3ZNJ - chains 1 and Z of the 10 polymer chains in the assembly; structure by X-ray diffraction, 2.10 A resolution.

== Chain 1 (and Z) ==
Protein: 5-chloromuconolactone dehalogenase
From: Rhodococcus opacus
Notes: chain Z of this document is another copy of the same molecule, construct and numbering; everything in this record applies to it too
UniProt: Q8G9L0 (Q8G9L0_RHOOP); residue numbers follow UniProt; this construct covers 1-94
Sequence (94 residues; numbered 1 to 94; the number before each row is that of its first residue):
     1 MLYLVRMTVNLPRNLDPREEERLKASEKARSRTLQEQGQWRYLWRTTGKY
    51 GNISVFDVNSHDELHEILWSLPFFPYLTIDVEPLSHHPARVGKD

== Interface between chain 1 and chain Z ==
Pairs across the interface (60; chain 1 residue first):
  L2(1) - W44(Z)
  L4(1) - I53(Z)  hydrophobic
  R6(1) - E82(Z)  salt bridge
  S31(1) - A89(Z)
  R32(1) - V91(Z)
  Q35(1) - A89(Z)  hydrogen bond (side chain-backbone)
  Q35(1) - R90(Z)  hydrogen bond
  Q35(1) - V91(Z)  hydrogen bond (side chain-backbone)
  R41(1) - R90(Z)  hydrogen bond (backbone-side chain)
  Y42(1) - Y42(Z)  hydrogen bond
  Y42(1) - R90(Z)
  L43(1) - H87(Z)
  L43(1) - A89(Z)
  L43(1) - R90(Z)
  W44(1) - L2(Z)
  W44(1) - V55(Z)  hydrophobic
  W44(1) - L84(Z)  hydrophobic
  W44(1) - S85(Z)
  W44(1) - H87(Z)
  W44(1) - D94(Z)  hydrogen bond (side chain-backbone)
  R45(1) - L84(Z)
  R45(1) - S85(Z)  hydrogen bond (backbone-backbone)
  R45(1) - H87(Z)  hydrogen bond
  R45(1) - P88(Z)
  T46(1) - E82(Z)  hydrogen bond
  T47(1) - P83(Z)  hydrogen bond (side chain-backbone)
  T47(1) - L84(Z)
  T47(1) - S85(Z)  hydrogen bond
  G51(1) - H87(Z)  hydrogen bond (backbone-side chain)
  N52(1) - H87(Z)
  I53(1) - L4(Z)  hydrophobic
  I53(1) - L84(Z)  hydrophobic
  V55(1) - W44(Z)  hydrophobic
  E82(1) - R6(Z)  salt bridge
  E82(1) - T46(Z)
  P83(1) - T47(Z)
  L84(1) - W44(Z)  hydrophobic
  L84(1) - R45(Z)
  L84(1) - T47(Z)
  L84(1) - I53(Z)  hydrophobic
  S85(1) - W44(Z)
  S85(1) - R45(Z)  hydrogen bond (backbone-backbone)
  S85(1) - T47(Z)
  H86(1) - R45(Z)
  H87(1) - L43(Z)
  H87(1) - W44(Z)
  H87(1) - R45(Z)  hydrogen bond
  H87(1) - G51(Z)
  H87(1) - N52(Z)
  P88(1) - R45(Z)
  A89(1) - S31(Z)
  A89(1) - Q35(Z)  hydrogen bond (backbone-side chain)
  A89(1) - L43(Z)
  R90(1) - Q35(Z)  hydrogen bond
  R90(1) - R41(Z)  hydrogen bond (side chain-backbone)
  R90(1) - Y42(Z)
  R90(1) - L43(Z)
  V91(1) - R32(Z)
  V91(1) - Q35(Z)  hydrogen bond (backbone-side chain)
  D94(1) - W44(Z)  hydrogen bond (backbone-side chain)
Other interface residues (no listed pair), chain 1 (30 interface residues in all): K28, W40
Other interface residues (no listed pair), chain Z (31 interface residues in all): K28, E36, W40, H86

== Overview ==
30 residues of chain 1 and 31 residues of chain Z are in contact; the contacts include 19 hydrogen bonds and 2
salt bridges. Polar contacts include R6(1)-E82(Z), Q35(1)-A89(Z) and Q35(1)-R90(Z).
Both chains are 5-chloromuconolactone dehalogenase (Rhodococcus opacus). Entry 3ZNJ (Crystal structure of
unliganded ClcF from R.opacus 1CP in crystal form 1) was determined by X-ray diffraction (same publication as
3ZNU).
